6REC - chains 1 and 6 of the 31 polymer chains in the assembly; structure by electron microscopy, 3.30 A resolution.

== Chain 1 ==
Protein: ATP synthase associated protein ASA1
From: Polytomella sp. Pringsheim 198.80
UniProtKB: Q85JD5 (Q85JD5_9CHLO); residue numbers follow UniProt; this construct covers 1-618
Amino-acid sequence (618 residues; each row starts with the number of its first residue):
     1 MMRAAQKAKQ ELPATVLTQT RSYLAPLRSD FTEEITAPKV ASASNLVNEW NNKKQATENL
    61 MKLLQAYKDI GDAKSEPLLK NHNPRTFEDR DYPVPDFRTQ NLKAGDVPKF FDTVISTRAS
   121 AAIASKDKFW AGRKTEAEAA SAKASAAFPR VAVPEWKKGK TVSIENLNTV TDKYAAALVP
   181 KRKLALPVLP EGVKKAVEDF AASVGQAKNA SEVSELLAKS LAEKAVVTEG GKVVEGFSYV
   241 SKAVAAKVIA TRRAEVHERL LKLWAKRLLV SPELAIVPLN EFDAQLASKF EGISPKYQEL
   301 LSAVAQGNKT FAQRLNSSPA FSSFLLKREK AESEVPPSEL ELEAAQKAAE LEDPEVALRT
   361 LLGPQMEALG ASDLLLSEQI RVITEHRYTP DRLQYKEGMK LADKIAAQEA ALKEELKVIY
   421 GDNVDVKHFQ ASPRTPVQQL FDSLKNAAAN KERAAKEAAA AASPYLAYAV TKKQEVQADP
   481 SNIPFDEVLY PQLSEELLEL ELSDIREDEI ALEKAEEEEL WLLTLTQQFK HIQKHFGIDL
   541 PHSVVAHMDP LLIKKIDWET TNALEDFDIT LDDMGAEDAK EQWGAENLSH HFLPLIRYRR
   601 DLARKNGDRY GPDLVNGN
Disordered / not traced: 1-22, 618

== Chain 6 ==
Protein: Mitochondrial ATP synthase subunit ASA6
From: Polytomella sp. Pringsheim 198.80
UniProtKB: D7P897 (D7P897_9CHLO); residues 1-151 here = UniProt positions 1-151
Amino-acid sequence (151 residues; each row starts with the number of its first residue):
     1 MMLRTLTRSS AVAGQAVRLF KTSAAAAEGN SVAGIIKSVN ETSGANLLSS LKTIKAQAAP
    61 IYPAAASSTG YSTQAKIALF GALSWILYRA DGQSKAHEWI VDLNLNVLQA AWLISFSSLI
   121 PFRAVYFAFR GMAPATASTL NGLKTFSSIS L
Disordered / not traced: 1-27

== Chain 1 / chain 6 interface ==
Residue-residue contacts (76):
  Glu258(1) - Thr42(6)
  Glu258(1) - Ser43(6)
  Glu258(1) - Gly44(6)  hydrogen bond (side chain-backbone)
  Leu261(1) - Leu47(6)  hydrophobic
  Lys262(1) - Val39(6)
  Lys262(1) - Asn40(6)  hydrogen bond (side chain-backbone)
  Lys262(1) - Thr42(6)  hydrogen bond (side chain-backbone)
  Trp264(1) - Leu151(6)  hydrophobic
  Ala265(1) - Leu51(6)  hydrophobic
  Lys266(1) - Asn40(6)
  Arg267(1) - Ser150(6)  hydrogen bond (side chain-backbone)
  Leu269(1) - Ile35(6)  hydrophobic
  Leu269(1) - Leu51(6)
  Leu269(1) - Ile54(6)  hydrophobic
  Leu269(1) - Lys55(6)  hydrogen bond (backbone-side chain)
  Val270(1) - Val32(6)  hydrophobic
  Val270(1) - Ile35(6)  hydrophobic
  Pro272(1) - Lys55(6)
  Glu273(1) - Thr145(6)  hydrogen bond
  Leu274(1) - Ile149(6)  hydrophobic
  Phe282(1) - Phe146(6)  hydrophobic
  Phe282(1) - Ile149(6)  hydrophobic
  Phe282(1) - Leu151(6)  hydrophobic
  Phe290(1) - Lys144(6)
  Phe290(1) - Phe146(6)
  Phe290(1) - Ser147(6)
  Gln298(1) - Lys144(6)
  Gln298(1) - Phe146(6)
  Leu301(1) - Thr145(6)
  Leu301(1) - Phe146(6)  hydrophobic
  Phe311(1) - Arg130(6)
  Leu315(1) - Tyr126(6)
  Leu315(1) - Phe127(6)  hydrophobic
  Ala320(1) - Tyr126(6)
  Phe321(1) - Tyr126(6)  hydrophobic
  Phe321(1) - Phe127(6)  hydrophobic
  Leu325(1) - Phe122(6)
  Leu326(1) - Phe122(6)
  Leu326(1) - Arg123(6)
  Leu326(1) - Tyr126(6)  hydrophobic
  Glu329(1) - Arg123(6)  salt bridge
  Lys330(1) - Arg123(6)
  Ala331(1) - Phe127(6)  hydrophobic
  Ser333(1) - Arg123(6)
  Glu334(1) - Arg123(6)  salt bridge
  Glu334(1) - Phe127(6)
  Glu352(1) - Lys55(6)  salt bridge
  Asp353(1) - Lys52(6)
  Pro354(1) - Leu51(6)
  Glu355(1) - Leu48(6)
  Leu358(1) - Leu51(6)  hydrophobic
  Arg359(1) - Leu48(6)
  Met366(1) - Leu48(6)  hydrophobic
  Ala515(1) - Leu151(6)
  Glu519(1) - Ile36(6)
  Leu520(1) - Val32(6)  hydrophobic
  Leu520(1) - Ala33(6)
  Leu520(1) - Ile36(6)  hydrophobic
  Leu522(1) - Ser148(6)
  Leu522(1) - Ser150(6)
  Leu523(1) - Val32(6)  hydrophobic
  Leu525(1) - Leu143(6)
  Thr526(1) - Ser148(6)  hydrogen bond
  Gln527(1) - Ser31(6)  hydrogen bond
  Gln527(1) - Val32(6)
  Gln527(1) - Ala58(6)
  Phe529(1) - Leu140(6)  hydrophobic
  Phe529(1) - Gly142(6)
  Phe529(1) - Leu143(6)  hydrophobic
  His531(1) - Pro60(6)
  His531(1) - Tyr62(6)
  Ile532(1) - Leu140(6)  hydrophobic
  Gln533(1) - Leu140(6)
  His535(1) - Tyr62(6)  hydrogen bond
  Phe536(1) - Ala135(6)
  Gly537(1) - Arg130(6)  hydrogen bond (backbone-side chain)
Other interface residues (no listed pair), chain 1 (58 interface residues in all): Leu268, Val277, Gln285, Ile293, Ser302, Glu518, Thr524, Lys534, Ile538
Other interface residues (no listed pair), chain 6 (41 interface residues in all): Asn30, Ser49, Ala124, Thr136, Asn141

== In short ==
The interface between chain 1 and chain 6 involves 58 residues on one side and 41 on the other, with 10
hydrogen bonds and 3 salt bridges. Polar contacts include Glu329(1)-Arg123(6), Glu334(1)-Arg123(6) and
Glu352(1)-Lys55(6).
Here chain 1 is ATP synthase associated protein ASA1 and chain 6 is Mitochondrial ATP synthase subunit ASA6,
both from Polytomella sp. Pringsheim 198.80. Entry 6REC (Cryo-EM structure of Polytomella F-ATP synthase,
Rotary substate 3A, monomer-masked refinement) was determined by electron microscopy (same publication as
6RD4, 6RD5, 6RD6, 6RD7, 6RD8, 6RD9 and 46 further entries).
